Entry 8ZVI (electron microscopy, 3.40 A resolution); this record covers chains F and H of the 14 polymer chains in the assembly.

Chain F (and H):
Name: Major capsid protein
Source organism: Escherichia phage T5
Notes: chain H of this document is another copy of the same molecule, construct and numbering; everything in this record applies to it too
UniProt: Q6QGD8 (CAPSD_BPT5); residue numbers follow UniProt; this construct covers 1-458
Chain sequence (458 residues; each row starts with the number of its first residue):
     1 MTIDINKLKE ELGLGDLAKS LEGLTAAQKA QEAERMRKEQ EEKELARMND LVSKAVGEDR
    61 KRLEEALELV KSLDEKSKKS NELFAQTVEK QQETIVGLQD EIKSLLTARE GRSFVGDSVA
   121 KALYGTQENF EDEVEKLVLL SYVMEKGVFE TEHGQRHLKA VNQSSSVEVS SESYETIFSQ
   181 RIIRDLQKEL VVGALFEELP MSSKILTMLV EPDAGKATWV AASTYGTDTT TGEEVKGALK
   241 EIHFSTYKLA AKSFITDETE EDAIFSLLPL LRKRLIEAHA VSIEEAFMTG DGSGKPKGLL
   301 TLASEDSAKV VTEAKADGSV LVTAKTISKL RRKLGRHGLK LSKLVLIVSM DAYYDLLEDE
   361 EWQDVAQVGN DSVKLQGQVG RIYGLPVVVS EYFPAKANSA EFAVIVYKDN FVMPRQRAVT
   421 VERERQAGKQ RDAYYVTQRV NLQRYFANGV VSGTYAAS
Unresolved in the structure: 1-160, 458
Curated features (UniProtKB/Swiss-Prot):
  - site: Lys-159, Ala-160 (Cleavage)
  - mutagenesis: Leu-45 (L45P: Confers resistance to Pycsar-mediated defense), Ile-183 (I183T: Confers resistance to Pycsar-mediated defense), Met-201 (M201V: Confers resistance to Pycsar-mediated defense), Met-208 (M208T: Confers resistance to Pycsar-mediated defense), Glu-260 (E260G: Confers resistance to Pycsar-mediated defense), Ile-283 (I283T: Confers resistance to Pycsar-mediated defense), Ser-328 (S328P: Confers resistance to Pycsar-mediated defense, reduced fitness compared to wild-type phage), Tyr-353 (Y353C: Confers resistance to Pycsar-mediated defense, reduced fitness compared to wild-type phage)

How chain F and chain H interact:
Pairs across the interface - 39 pairs, chain F then chain H:
  Ser-202(F) / Glu-261(H)
  Ser-203(F) / Glu-261(H)
  Ser-203(F) / Ile-264(H)
  Lys-204(F) / Asp-262(H)
  Thr-207(F) / Tyr-174(H)  hydrogen bond (backbone-side chain)
  Leu-209(F) / Val-169(H)
  Leu-209(F) / Ser-170(H)
  Leu-209(F) / Tyr-174(H)  hydrophobic
  Glu-234(F) / Ser-166(H)  hydrogen bond
  Val-235(F) / Ser-166(H)
  Lys-236(F) / Ser-166(H)
  Gly-237(F) / Val-167(H)  hydrogen bond (backbone-backbone)
  Gly-237(F) / Glu-168(H)  hydrogen bond (backbone-backbone)
  Ala-238(F) / Glu-168(H)
  Leu-239(F) / Val-167(H)  hydrophobic
  Leu-239(F) / Glu-168(H)  hydrogen bond (backbone-backbone)
  Leu-239(F) / Val-169(H)
  Leu-239(F) / Ser-170(H)  hydrogen bond (backbone-side chain)
  Lys-240(F) / Ser-170(H)
  Glu-241(F) / Ser-170(H)  hydrogen bond (backbone-side chain)
  Glu-241(F) / Ser-171(H)  hydrogen bond (side chain-backbone)
  Glu-241(F) / Ser-173(H)
  Glu-241(F) / Tyr-174(H)
  Lys-248(F) / Glu-258(H)  salt bridge
  Gln-416(F) / Glu-261(H)  hydrogen bond (side chain-backbone)
  Gln-416(F) / Asp-262(H)  hydrogen bond
  Arg-417(F) / Asp-257(H)  salt bridge
  Arg-417(F) / Glu-258(H)  salt bridge
  Arg-417(F) / Glu-261(H)  salt bridge
  Arg-417(F) / Gln-430(H)  hydrogen bond
  Glu-422(F) / Arg-425(H)  salt bridge
  Glu-422(F) / Ala-427(H)
  Glu-422(F) / Gln-430(H)  hydrogen bond
  Glu-424(F) / Ala-427(H)
  Tyr-435(F) / Gly-428(H)
  Thr-437(F) / Gln-430(H)  hydrogen bond
  Arg-439(F) / Glu-258(H)
  Arg-439(F) / Glu-261(H)  salt bridge
  Arg-439(F) / Asp-262(H)  salt bridge
Other interface residues (no listed pair), chain F (24 interface residues in all): Met-208, Thr-420, Arg-423
Other interface residues (no listed pair), chain H (19 interface residues in all): Ser-165, Ala-263

Summary:
24 residues of chain F face 19 of chain H across their interface; the contacts include 13 hydrogen bonds and 7
salt bridges. Among the polar pairs are Lys-248(F)/Glu-258(H), Arg-417(F)/Asp-257(H) and
Arg-417(F)/Glu-258(H). From UniProt: 8 mutagenesis sites on chain F.
Chain F and chain H are both Major capsid protein (Escherichia phage T5); the structure, Structure of the
bacteriophage T5 capsid, was determined by electron microscopy, deposited together with 9ILP, 9IMV and 9IOZ.
